PDB entry 2R0Q | X-ray diffraction, 3.20 A resolution | chains A and C of the 8 polymer chains in the assembly

== Chain A ==
Molecule: 31-nt DNA strand
Sequence (31 nucleotides; row label = number of the first residue in the row):
     1 AACGTATGAT TAGGGTGTAT ATTAATTTAT A

== Chain C ==
Protein: Putative transposon Tn552 DNA-invertase bin3
From: Staphylococcus aureus
UniProtKB: P20384 (BIN3_STAAU); residue numbers follow UniProt; this construct covers 1-202
Sequence (209 residues; each row starts with the number of its first residue):
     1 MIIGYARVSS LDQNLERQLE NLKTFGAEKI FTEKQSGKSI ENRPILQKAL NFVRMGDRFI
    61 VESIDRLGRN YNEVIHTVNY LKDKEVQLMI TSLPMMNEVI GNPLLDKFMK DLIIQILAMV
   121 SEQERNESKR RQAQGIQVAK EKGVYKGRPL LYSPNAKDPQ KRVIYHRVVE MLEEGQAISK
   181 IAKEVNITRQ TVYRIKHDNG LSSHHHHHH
Unresolved in the structure: 35-41, 201-209
Differences from the reference sequence: expression tag (203-209)
Curated features (UniProtKB/Swiss-Prot):
  - active site: Ser9 (O-(5'-phospho-DNA)-serine intermediate)
What the authors report for this chain:
  - catalytic residues: Ser9 (citing earlier work)
  - self-association interface (contacts with another copy of this molecule): Phe52, Val163
  - mutagenesis - R54E (1000-fold): decreased catalytic activity on recombination
  - mutagenesis - I100T: increased catalytic activity on isolated site Is (citing earlier work)
  - mutagenesis - T77I: increased catalytic activity on site I x site I substrates
  - mutagenesis - R54E/T77I: decreased catalytic activity on res x res recombination
  - mutagenesis - I164T (750-fold): decreased catalytic activity
  - mutagenesis - I100T/S153T/H166R: increased catalytic activity on res x res recombination

== Chain A / chain C interface ==
Residue-residue contacts (31; chain A residue first):
  DA2(A) - Ser179(C)  sugar contact
  DC3(A) - Ala177(C)  phosphate contact
  DC3(A) - Ile178(C)  hydrogen bond to the phosphate
  DC3(A) - Ser179(C)  hydrogen bond to the phosphate
  DC3(A) - Arg189(C)  base contact
  DC3(A) - Tyr193(C)  sugar contact
  DG4(A) - Arg189(C)  hydrogen bond to the base
  DG4(A) - Tyr193(C)  hydrogen bond to the phosphate
  DT5(A) - Arg189(C)  base contact
  DA6(A) - Gln190(C)  base contact
  DT7(A) - Gln190(C)  hydrogen bond to the base
  DT11(A) - Arg148(C)  hydrogen bond to the base
  DA12(A) - Arg148(C)  hydrogen bond to the sugar
  DA12(A) - Leu151(C)  sugar contact
  DG13(A) - Gly147(C)  hydrogen bond to the base
  DG13(A) - Pro149(C)  phosphate contact
  DG13(A) - Leu151(C)  sugar contact
  DG13(A) - Lys157(C)  phosphate contact
  DG13(A) - Lys161(C)  salt bridge to the phosphate
  DG14(A) - Tyr145(C)  base contact
  DG14(A) - Pro149(C)  sugar contact
  DG14(A) - Lys157(C)  salt bridge to the phosphate
  DG15(A) - Gln132(C)  base contact
  DG15(A) - Val144(C)  phosphate contact
  DG15(A) - Tyr145(C)  sugar contact
  DT16(A) - Gln132(C)  hydrogen bond to the base
  DT16(A) - Gly135(C)  phosphate contact
  DT16(A) - Ile136(C)  sugar contact
  DT16(A) - Tyr145(C)  hydrogen bond to the sugar
  DG17(A) - Gln132(C)  sugar contact
  DT18(A) - Arg131(C)  salt bridge to the phosphate
Other interface residues (no listed pair), chain C (20 interface residues in all): Ala139, Asp158

== Summary ==
Chain A and chain C form an interface of 14 and 20 residues respectively, with 10 hydrogen bonds and 3 salt
bridges. Polar pairs include DG4(A)-Arg189(C), DT7(A)-Gln190(C) and DT11(A)-Arg148(C). The paper reports the
catalytic residue Ser9(C); R54E of chain C reduces catalytic activity on recombination; 6 substitutions were
tested in all.
Here chain A is a 31-nt DNA strand and chain C is Putative transposon Tn552 DNA-invertase bin3 (Staphylococcus
aureus). Entry 2R0Q (Crystal structure of a serine recombinase- DNA regulatory complex) was determined by
X-ray diffraction.
